Entry 4ZBE (X-ray diffraction, 1.80 A resolution); this record covers chain A.

Chain A:
Molecule: Carbapenem-hydrolyzing beta-lactamase KPC
From: Klebsiella pneumoniae
Notes: EC 3.5.2.6
Reference sequence: Q9F663 (BLKPC_KLEPN); residues 26-289 here = UniProt positions 26-289
Sequence (264 residues; each row starts with the number of its first residue):
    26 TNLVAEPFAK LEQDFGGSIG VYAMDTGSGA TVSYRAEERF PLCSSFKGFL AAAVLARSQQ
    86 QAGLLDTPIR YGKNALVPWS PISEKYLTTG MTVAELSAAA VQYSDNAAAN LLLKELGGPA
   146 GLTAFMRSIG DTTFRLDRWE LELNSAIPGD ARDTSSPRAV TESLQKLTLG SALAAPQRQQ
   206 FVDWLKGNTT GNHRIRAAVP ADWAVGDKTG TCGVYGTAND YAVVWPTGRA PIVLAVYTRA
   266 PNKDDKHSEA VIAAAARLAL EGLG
Cystine bridges: Cys68-Cys237
Glycans and other covalent adducts: NXL104, bound form (NXL) linked to Ser69
Small-molecule neighbours: NXL104, bound form (NXL; (2S,5R)-1-formyl-5-[(sulfooxy)amino]piperidine-2-carboxamide): Cys68, Lys72, Trp104, Ser129, Asn131, Glu165, Leu166, Asn169, Thr215, Arg219, Lys233, Thr234, Gly235, Thr236, Cys237

In short:
Covalently linked NXL104, bound form: at Ser69.
Chain A is Carbapenem-hydrolyzing beta-lactamase KPC (Klebsiella pneumoniae); the structure, Crystal structure
of KPC-2 beta-lactamase complexed with avibactam, was determined by X-ray diffraction together with 4ZAM from
the same study.
